6YTF - chains 3 and k of the 10 polymer chains in the assembly; structure by electron microscopy, 3.00 A resolution.

[Chain 3]
Molecule: 16S ribosomal RNA
From: Acinetobacter baumannii (strain ATCC 19606 / DSM 30007 / CIP 70.34 / JCM 6841 / NBRC 109757 / NCIMB 12457 / NCTC 12156 / 81)
Sequence (1544 nucleotides; numbered 1 to 1544; the number before each row is that of its first residue):
     1 UUUAACUGAA GAGUUUGAUC AUGGCUCAGA UUGAACGCUG GCGGCAGGCU UAACACAUGC
    61 AAGUCGAGCG GGGGAAGGUA GCUUGCUACC GGACCUAGCG GCGGACGGGU GAGUAAUGCU
   121 UAGGAAUCUG CCUAUUAGUG GGGGACAACA UCUCGAAAGG GAUGCUAAUA CCGCAUACGU
   181 CCUACGGGAG AAAGCAGGGG AUCUUCGGAC CUUGCGCUAA UAGAUGAGCC UAAGUCGGAU
   241 UAGCUAGUUG GUGGGGUAAA GGCCUACCAA GGCGACGAUC UGUAGCGGGU CUGAGAGGAU
   301 GAUCCGCCAC ACUGGGACUG AGACACGGCC CAGACUCCUA CGGGAGGCAG CAGUGGGGAA
   361 UAUUGGACAA UGGGGGGAAC CCUGAUCCAG CCAUGCCGCG UGUGUGAAGA AGGCCUUAUG
   421 GUUGUAAAGC ACUUUAAGCG AGGAGGAGGC UACUUUAGUU AAUACCUAGA GAUAGUGGAC
   481 GUUACUCGCA GAAUAAGCAC CGGCUAACUC UGUGCCAGCA GCCGCGGUAA UACAGAGGGU
   541 GCGAGCGUUA AUCGGAUUUA CUGGGCGUAA AGCGUGCGUA GGCGGCUUAU UAAGUCGGAU
   601 GUGAAAUCCC CGAGCUUAAC UUGGGAAUUG CAUUCGAUAC UGGUGAGCUA GAGUAUGGGA
   661 GAGGAUGGUA GAAUUCCAGG UGUAGCGGUG AAAUGCGUAG AGAUCUGGAG GAAUACCGAU
   721 GGCGAAGGCA GCCAUCUGGC CUAAUACUGA CGCUGAGGUA CGAAAGCAUG GGGAGCAAAC
   781 AGGAUUAGAU ACCCUGGUAG UCCAUGCCGU AAACGAUGUC UACUAGCCGU UGGGGCCUUU
   841 GAGGCUUUAG UGGCGCAGCU AACGCGAUAA GUAGACCGCC UGGGGAGUAC GGUCGCAAGA
   901 CUAAAACUCA AAUGAAUUGA CGGGGGCCCG CACAAGCGGU GGAGCAUGUG GUUUAAUUCG
   961 AUGCAACGCG AAGAACCUUA CCUGGCCUUG ACAUACUAGA AACUUUCCAG AGAUGGAUUG
  1021 GUGCCUUCGG GAAUCUAGAU ACAGGUGCUG CAUGGCUGUC GUCAGCUCGU GUCGUGAGAU
  1081 GUUGGGUUAA GUCCCGCAAC GAGCGCAACC CUUUUCCUUA CUUGCCAGCA UUUCGGAUGG
  1141 GAACUUUAAG GAUACUGCCA GUGACAAACU GGAGGAAGGC GGGGACGACG UCAAGUCAUC
  1201 AUGGCCCUUA CGGCCAGGGC UACACACGUG CUACAAUGGU CGGUACAAAG GGUUGCUACA
  1261 CAGCGAUGUG AUGCUAAUCU CAAAAAGCCG AUCGUAGUCC GGAUUGGAGU CUGCAACUCG
  1321 ACUCCAUGAA GUCGGAAUCG CUAGUAAUCG CGGAUCAGAA UGCCGCGGUG AAUACGUUCC
  1381 CGGGCCUUGU ACACACCGCC CGUCACACCA UGGGAGUUUG UUGCACCAGA AGUAGCUAGC
  1441 CUAACUGCAA AGAGGGCGGU UACCACGGUG UGGCCGAUGA CUGGGGUGAA GUCGUAACAA
  1501 GGUAGCCGUA GGGGAACCUG CGGCUGGAUC ACCUCCUUAA CGAA
Unresolved in the structure: 1-923, 1023-1030, 1385-1544
Metal / ion sites: Mg2+ site 1 near A934 (its only coordinating residue here); Mg2+ site 2: A961, U1196; Mg2+ site 3 near C969 (its only coordinating residue here); Mg2+ site 4 near C977 (its only coordinating residue here); Mg2+ site 5 near U989 (its only coordinating residue here); Mg2+ site 6: C1051, A1194; Mg2+ site 7: C1051, A1194, G1195 (together with tigecycline); Mg2+ site 8: G1055, U1196; Mg2+ site 9 near G1091 (its only coordinating residue here); Mg2+ site 10: U1092, G1105; Mg2+ site 11 near A1107 (its only coordinating residue here); Mg2+ site 12 near G1204 (its only coordinating residue here); 5 more Mg2+ sites not listed
Ligand contacts: tigecycline (T1C): U1049, G1050, C1051, A1052, C1192, A1193, A1194, G1195
What the authors report for this chain:
  - binding site for tigecycline: C1051, C1192, A1193

[Chain k]
Name: 30S ribosomal protein S10
From: Acinetobacter baumannii (strain ATCC 19606 / DSM 30007 / CIP 70.34 / JCM 6841 / NBRC 109757 / NCIMB 12457 / NCTC 12156 / 81)
UniProtKB: D0CCZ6 (D0CCZ6_ACIB2); residues 1-103 here correspond to UniProt positions 6-108 (UniProt number = residue number + 5)
Chain sequence (103 residues; each row starts with the number of its first residue):
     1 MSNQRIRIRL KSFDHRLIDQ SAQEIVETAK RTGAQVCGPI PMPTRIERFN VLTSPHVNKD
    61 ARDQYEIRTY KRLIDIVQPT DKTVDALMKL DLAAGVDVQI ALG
Unresolved in the structure: 1-3

[Chain 3 / chain k interface]
Residue-residue contacts (73; chain 3 residue first):
  G960(3) - His56(k)  hydrogen bond to the sugar
  G960(3) - Val57(k)  base contact
  A961(3) - His56(k)  sugar contact
  A961(3) - Val57(k)  sugar contact
  C969(3) - Val57(k)  base contact
  C969(3) - Lys59(k)  salt bridge to the phosphate
  G970(3) - Leu52(k)  phosphate contact
  G970(3) - His56(k)  hydrogen bond to the sugar
  G970(3) - Val57(k)  sugar contact
  G970(3) - Lys59(k)  salt bridge to the phosphate
  A971(3) - Leu52(k)  phosphate contact
  A972(3) - Asn50(k)  base contact
  A972(3) - Lys59(k)  salt bridge to the phosphate
  A972(3) - Arg62(k)  base contact
  G1055(3) - Pro55(k)  base contact
  C1056(3) - Thr53(k)  hydrogen bond to the sugar
  C1056(3) - Pro55(k)  base contact
  U1057(3) - Thr53(k)  sugar contact
  U1057(3) - Ser54(k)  sugar contact
  U1057(3) - Asn58(k)  hydrogen bond to the sugar
  U1057(3) - Ala61(k)  phosphate contact
  G1058(3) - Asn58(k)  sugar contact
  G1058(3) - Ala61(k)  phosphate contact
  C1111(3) - Arg68(k)  phosphate contact
  U1112(3) - Arg68(k)  salt bridge to the phosphate
  A1120(3) - Cys37(k)  phosphate contact
  A1120(3) - Pro39(k)  hydrogen bond to the sugar
  A1120(3) - Ile40(k)  hydrogen bond to the sugar
  A1120(3) - Pro41(k)  base contact
  C1121(3) - Cys37(k)  phosphate contact
  C1121(3) - Gly38(k)  phosphate contact
  C1121(3) - Ile40(k)  sugar contact
  U1122(3) - Arg7(k)  hydrogen bond to the phosphate
  U1122(3) - Cys37(k)  phosphate contact
  U1122(3) - Ile40(k)  base contact
  U1122(3) - Leu73(k)  sugar contact
  U1122(3) - Asp75(k)  sugar contact
  U1123(3) - Arg7(k)  salt bridge to the phosphate
  U1123(3) - Arg9(k)  hydrogen bond to the base
  U1123(3) - Met42(k)  base contact
  U1123(3) - Lys71(k)  base contact
  U1123(3) - Leu73(k)  base contact
  U1147(3) - Pro41(k)  hydrogen bond to the sugar
  U1147(3) - Met42(k)  sugar contact
  U1147(3) - Pro43(k)  phosphate contact
  A1148(3) - Pro41(k)  sugar contact
  A1148(3) - Met42(k)  sugar contact
  A1148(3) - Pro43(k)  sugar contact
  A1148(3) - Thr44(k)  phosphate contact
  A1148(3) - Arg72(k)  hydrogen bond to the phosphate
  A1149(3) - His15(k)  phosphate contact
  A1149(3) - Asp19(k)  sugar contact
  A1149(3) - Tyr70(k)  phosphate contact
  A1149(3) - Arg72(k)  salt bridge to the phosphate
  G1150(3) - Arg16(k)  salt bridge to the phosphate
  G1195(3) - Ser54(k)  base contact
  G1195(3) - Pro55(k)  base contact
  G1195(3) - His56(k)  sugar contact
  U1196(3) - His56(k)  sugar contact
  U1199(3) - Pro55(k)  base contact
  G1251(3) - Arg45(k)  salt bridge to the phosphate
  G1251(3) - Glu47(k)  phosphate contact
  G1252(3) - Arg45(k)  salt bridge to the phosphate
  A1276(3) - Lys11(k)  salt bridge to the phosphate
  A1277(3) - Met42(k)  base contact
  A1277(3) - Pro43(k)  sugar contact
  A1277(3) - Lys71(k)  salt bridge to the phosphate
  U1278(3) - Arg9(k)  hydrogen bond to the base
  C1363(3) - Arg62(k)  hydrogen bond to the sugar
  C1364(3) - Asn50(k)  hydrogen bond to the sugar
  C1364(3) - Arg62(k)  salt bridge to the phosphate
  C1364(3) - Gln64(k)  hydrogen bond to the phosphate
  G1365(3) - Gln64(k)  hydrogen bond to the phosphate
Also at the interface, not in a pair above, chain 3 (34 interface residues in all): A966, G1250, U1275
Also at the interface, not in a pair above, chain k (38 interface residues in all): Arg5, Ile46, Arg48, Gln99

[In short]
34 residues of chain 3 and 38 residues of chain k are in contact, with 15 hydrogen bonds and 12 salt bridges.
Polar contacts include U1123(3)-Arg9(k), U1278(3)-Arg9(k) and G960(3)-His56(k). Ligands of chain 3:
tigecycline. A961(3) and U1196(3) coordinate Mg2+ site 2. The paper reports a binding site for tigecycline at
C1051(3), C1192(3) and A1193(3).
Chain 3 is 16S ribosomal RNA and chain k is 30S ribosomal protein S10, both from Acinetobacter baumannii
(strain ATCC 19606 / DSM 30007 / CIP 70.34 / JCM 6841 / NBRC 109757 / NCIMB 12457 / NCTC 12156 / 81); the
structure, Acinetobacter baumannii ribosome-tigecycline complex - 30S subunit head, was determined by electron
microscopy (same publication as 6YPU, 6YS5 and 6YT9).
